PDB entry 1NC2 | X-ray diffraction, 2.10 A resolution | chains A and B

[Chain A]
Name: Monoclonal antibody 2D12.5, lambda light chain
Organism: Mus musculus
Notes: fragment: Fab; antibody fragment or engineered binder
Sequence (215 residues; numbered 1 to 215; the number before each row is that of its first residue):
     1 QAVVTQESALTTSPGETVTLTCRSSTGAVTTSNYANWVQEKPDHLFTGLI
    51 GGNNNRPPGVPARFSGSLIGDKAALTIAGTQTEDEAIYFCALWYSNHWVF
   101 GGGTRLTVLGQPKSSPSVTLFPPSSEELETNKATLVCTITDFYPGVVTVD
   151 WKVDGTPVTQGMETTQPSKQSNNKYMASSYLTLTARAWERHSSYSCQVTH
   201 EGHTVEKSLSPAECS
Disordered / not traced: 212-215
Disulfides: Cys22-Cys90, Cys137-Cys196

[Chain B]
Name: Monoclonal antibody 2D12.5, IGG1 gamma heavy chain
Organism: Mus musculus
Notes: fragment: Fab; antibody fragment or engineered binder
Sequence (221 residues; each row starts with the number of its first residue):
     1 EVKLQESGPGLVQPSQSLSITCTVSGFSLTDYGVHWVRQSPGKGLEWLGV
    51 IWSGGGTAYTAAFISRLNIYKDNSKNQVFFEMNSLQANDTAMYYCARRGS
   101 YPYNYFDVWGQGTTVTVSSAKTTPPSVYPLAPGSAAQTNSMVTLGCLVKG
   151 YFPEPVTVTWNSGSLSSGVHTFPAVLQSDLYTLSSSVTVPSSTWPSETVT
   201 CNVAHPASSTKVDKKIVPRDC
Disordered / not traced: 220-221
Disulfides: Cys22-Cys95, Cys146-Cys201
Modified residues: Glu1 (pyroglutamic acid; PCA)

[Chain A / chain B interface]
Contacting residue pairs (83; chain A residue first):
  Gln1(A) with Thr60(B)
  Asn36(A) with Arg98(B), hydrogen bond; Asn104(B); Tyr105(B); Phe106(B)
  Val38(A) with Trp109(B), hydrophobic
  Glu40(A) with Gln39(B), hydrogen bond
  His44(A) with Gln39(B); Met92(B); Tyr94(B)
  Phe46(A) with Gln39(B); Leu45(B), hydrophobic; Tyr94(B); Trp109(B), hydrophobic
  Thr47(A) with Asp107(B)
  Gly48(A) with Phe106(B), hydrogen bond (backbone-backbone); Asp107(B), hydrogen bond (backbone-backbone)
  Gly51(A) with Asn104(B); Tyr105(B)
  Gly52(A) with Arg98(B); Asn104(B), hydrogen bond (backbone-backbone)
  Asn53(A) with Tyr101(B); Asn104(B), hydrogen bond
  Asn55(A) with Pro102(B), hydrogen bond (side chain-backbone); Asn104(B), hydrogen bond; Tyr105(B)
  Arg56(A) with Tyr105(B)
  Pro57(A) with Tyr105(B)
  Pro58(A) with Tyr105(B)
  Phe89(A) with Gln39(B); Gly44(B); Leu45(B)
  Trp93(A) with Trp52(B), hydrophobic
  Asn96(A) with Ala58(B); Tyr59(B)
  His97(A) with Trp47(B); Tyr59(B)
  Trp98(A) with His35(B); Trp47(B); Arg98(B)
  Phe100(A) with Val37(B), hydrophobic; Leu45(B); Trp47(B), hydrophobic
  Phe121(A) with Leu130(B), hydrophobic; Thr143(B); Leu144(B); Gly145(B)
  Pro122(A) with Ala131(B); Gly133(B)
  Ser124(A) with Tyr128(B); Pro129(B)
  Glu126(A) with Tyr128(B); Pro129(B); Lys214(B), salt bridge
  Glu127(A) with Tyr128(B)
  Thr130(A) with Tyr128(B)
  Thr134(A) with Leu147(B); Lys149(B)
  Val136(A) with Leu130(B), hydrophobic; Ser184(B)
  Thr138(A) with Phe172(B)
  Ile139(A) with Phe172(B)
  Thr140(A) with His170(B); Phe172(B)
  Glu163(A) with Val175(B); Gln177(B)
  Thr164(A) with Val175(B)
  Thr165(A) with Pro173(B); Ala174(B); Val175(B)
  Ser168(A) with Pro173(B)
  Met176(A) with Thr171(B); Phe172(B), hydrophobic
  Ala177(A) with Phe172(B)
  Ser178(A) with Phe172(B); Pro173(B)
  Tyr180(A) with Leu147(B), hydrophobic; Gln177(B); Thr182(B); Leu183(B); Ser184(B), hydrogen bond
  Thr182(A) with Lys149(B), hydrogen bond; Gln177(B)
Other interface residues (no listed pair), chain A (48 interface residues in all): Ile50, Ala91, Gly101, Gly102, Thr119, Asp141, Gln170
Other interface residues (no listed pair), chain B (47 interface residues in all): Tyr103, Gln111, Val127, Pro132, Leu176, Ser186

[In short]
The interface between chain A and chain B involves 48 residues on one side and 47 on the other; the contacts
include 10 hydrogen bonds and 1 salt bridge. Polar contacts include Glu126(A)-Lys214(B), Asn36(A)-Arg98(B) and
Glu40(A)-Gln39(B).
Chain A is Monoclonal antibody 2D12.5, lambda light chain and chain B is Monoclonal antibody 2D12.5, IGG1
gamma heavy chain, both from Mus musculus; the structure, Crystal Structure of Monoclonal Antibody 2D12.5 Fab
Complexed with Y-DOTA, was determined by X-ray diffraction (same publication as 1NC4).
